2ZJ5 - chain A; structure by X-ray diffraction, 2.40 A resolution.

Chain A:
Name: Putative ski2-type helicase
From: Pyrococcus furiosus
Notes: EC 3.6.1.-
UniProtKB: O73946 (HELS_PYRFU); residues 1-720 here = UniProt positions 1-720
Chain sequence (720 residues; row label = number of the first residue in the row):
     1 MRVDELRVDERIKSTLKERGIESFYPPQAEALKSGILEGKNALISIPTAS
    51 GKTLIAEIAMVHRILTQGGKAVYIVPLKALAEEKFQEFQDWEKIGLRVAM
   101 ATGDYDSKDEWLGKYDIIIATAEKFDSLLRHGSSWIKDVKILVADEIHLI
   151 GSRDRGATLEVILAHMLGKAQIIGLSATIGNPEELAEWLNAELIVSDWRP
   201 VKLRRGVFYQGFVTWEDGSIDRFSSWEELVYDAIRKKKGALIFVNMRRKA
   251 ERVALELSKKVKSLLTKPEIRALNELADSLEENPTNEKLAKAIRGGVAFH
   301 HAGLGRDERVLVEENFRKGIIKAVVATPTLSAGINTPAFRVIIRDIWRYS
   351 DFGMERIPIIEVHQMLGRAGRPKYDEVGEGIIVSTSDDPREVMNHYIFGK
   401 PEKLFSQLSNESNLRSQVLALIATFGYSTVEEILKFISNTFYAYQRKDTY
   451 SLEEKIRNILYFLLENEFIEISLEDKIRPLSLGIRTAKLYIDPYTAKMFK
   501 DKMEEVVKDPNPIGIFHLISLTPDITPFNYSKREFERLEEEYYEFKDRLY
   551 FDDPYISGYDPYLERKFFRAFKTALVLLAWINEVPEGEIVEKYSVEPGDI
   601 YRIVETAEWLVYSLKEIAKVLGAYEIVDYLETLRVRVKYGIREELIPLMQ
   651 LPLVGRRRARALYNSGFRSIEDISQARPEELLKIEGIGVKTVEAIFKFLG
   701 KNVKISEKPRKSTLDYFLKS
Not modelled in the structure: 332-336, 556-563, 686-691, 700-720
Residues lining bound ligands: ADP (adenosine-5'-diphosphate): Ile21, Ser23, Phe24, Tyr25, Gln28, Thr48, Ala49, Gly51, Lys52, Thr53, Leu54, Glu57, Glu87
Reported in the primary citation:
  - mutagenesis - R306A, R309A: decreased binding to DNA

Overview:
Ligands of chain A: ADP. From the paper: R306A and R309A reduce binding to DNA.
Chain A is Putative ski2-type helicase (Pyrococcus furiosus); the structure, Archaeal DNA helicase Hjm
complexed with ADP in form 1, was determined by X-ray diffraction (same publication as 2ZJ2, 2ZJ8 and 2ZJA).
